8HGG - chains C and D of the 4 polymer chains in the assembly; structure by electron microscopy, 3.64 A resolution.

Chain C (and D):
Molecule: Pappalysin-1
From: Homo sapiens
Notes: chain D of this document is another copy of the same molecule, construct and numbering; everything in this record applies to it too
Reference sequence: Q13219 (PAPP1_HUMAN); residues -79 to 1547 here correspond to UniProt positions 1-1627 (UniProt number = residue number + 80)
Amino-acid sequence (1627 residues; numbered -79 to 1547; the number before each row is that of its first residue; numbers below 1 keep their minus sign (Met-79 is residue -79)):
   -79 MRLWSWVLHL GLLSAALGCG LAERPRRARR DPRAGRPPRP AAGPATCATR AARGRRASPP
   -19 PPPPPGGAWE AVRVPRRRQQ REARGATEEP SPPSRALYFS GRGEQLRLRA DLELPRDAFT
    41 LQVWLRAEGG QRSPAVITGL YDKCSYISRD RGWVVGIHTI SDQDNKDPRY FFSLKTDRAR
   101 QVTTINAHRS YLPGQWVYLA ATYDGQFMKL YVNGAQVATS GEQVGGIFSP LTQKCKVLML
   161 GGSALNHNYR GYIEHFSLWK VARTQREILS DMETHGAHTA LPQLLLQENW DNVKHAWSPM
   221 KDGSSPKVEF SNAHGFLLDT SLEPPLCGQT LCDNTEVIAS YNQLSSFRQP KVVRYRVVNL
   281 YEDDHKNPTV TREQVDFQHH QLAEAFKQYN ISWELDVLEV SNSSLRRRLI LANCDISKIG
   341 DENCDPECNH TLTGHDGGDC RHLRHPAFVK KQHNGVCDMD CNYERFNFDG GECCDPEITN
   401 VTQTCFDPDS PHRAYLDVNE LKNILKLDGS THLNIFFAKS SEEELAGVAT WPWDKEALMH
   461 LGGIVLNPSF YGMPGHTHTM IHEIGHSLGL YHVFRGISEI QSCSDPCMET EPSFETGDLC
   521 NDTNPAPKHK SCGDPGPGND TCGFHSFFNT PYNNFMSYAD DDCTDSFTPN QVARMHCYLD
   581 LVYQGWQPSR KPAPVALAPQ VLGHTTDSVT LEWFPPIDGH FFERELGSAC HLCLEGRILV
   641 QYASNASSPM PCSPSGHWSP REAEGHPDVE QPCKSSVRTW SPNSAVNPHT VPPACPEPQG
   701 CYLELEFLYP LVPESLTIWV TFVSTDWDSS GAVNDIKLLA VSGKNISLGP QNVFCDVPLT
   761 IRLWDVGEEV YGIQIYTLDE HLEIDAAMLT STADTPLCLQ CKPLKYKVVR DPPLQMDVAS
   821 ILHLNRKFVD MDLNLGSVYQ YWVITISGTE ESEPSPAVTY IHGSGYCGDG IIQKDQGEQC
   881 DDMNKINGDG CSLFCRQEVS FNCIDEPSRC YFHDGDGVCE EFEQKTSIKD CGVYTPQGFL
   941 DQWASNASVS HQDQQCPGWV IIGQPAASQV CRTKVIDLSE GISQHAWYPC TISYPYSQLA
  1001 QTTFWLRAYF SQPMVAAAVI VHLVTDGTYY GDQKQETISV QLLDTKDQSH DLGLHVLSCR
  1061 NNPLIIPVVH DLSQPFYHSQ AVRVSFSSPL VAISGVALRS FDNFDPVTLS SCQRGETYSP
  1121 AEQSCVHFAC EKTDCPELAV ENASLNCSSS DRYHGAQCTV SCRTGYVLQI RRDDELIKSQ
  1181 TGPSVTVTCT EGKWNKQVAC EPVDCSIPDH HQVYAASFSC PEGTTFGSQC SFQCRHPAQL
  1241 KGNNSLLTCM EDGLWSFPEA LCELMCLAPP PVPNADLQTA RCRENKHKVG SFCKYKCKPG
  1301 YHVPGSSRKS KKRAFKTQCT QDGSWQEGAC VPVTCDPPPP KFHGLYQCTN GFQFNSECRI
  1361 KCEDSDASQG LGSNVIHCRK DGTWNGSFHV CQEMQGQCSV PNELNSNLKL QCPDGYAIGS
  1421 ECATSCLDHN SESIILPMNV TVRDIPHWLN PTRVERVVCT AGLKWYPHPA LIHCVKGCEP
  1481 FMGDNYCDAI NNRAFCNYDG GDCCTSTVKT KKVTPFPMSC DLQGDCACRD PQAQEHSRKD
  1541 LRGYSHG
Disordered / not traced: -79 to 12, 1112-1134, 1363-1370, 1391-1399, 1537-1547
Disulfide bonds: Cys64-Cys155, Cys247-Cys507, Cys252-Cys577, Cys334-Cys348, Cys344-Cys360, Cys377-Cys393, Cys394-Cys405, Cys503-Cys542, Cys532-Cys563, Cys630-Cys801, Cys633-Cys798, Cys673-Cys755, Cys695-Cys701, Cys867-Cys895, Cys880-Cys891, Cys903-Cys910, Cys919-Cys931, Cys956-Cys990, Cys971-Cys1059, Cys1135-Cys1189, Cys1147-Cys1158, Cys1162-Cys1200, Cys1205-Cys1249, Cys1220-Cys1230, Cys1234-Cys1262, Cys1266-Cys1319, Cys1282-Cys1293, Cys1297-Cys1330, Cys1335-Cys1378, Cys1348-Cys1358, Cys1412-Cys1422, Cys1426-Cys1474, Cys1478-Cys1496, Cys1487-Cys1503, Cys1504-Cys1528, Cys1520-Cys1526
Bound ions: Zn2+: His482, His486, His492
Curated features (UniProtKB/Swiss-Prot):
  - active site: Glu483
  - binding site (Zn(2+)): His482, His486, His492
  - glycosylation (N-linked (GlcNAc...) asparagine): Asn310, Asn322, Asn349, Asn400, Asn521, Asn539, Asn645, Asn745, Asn946, Asn1142, Asn1146, Asn1243, Asn1385, Asn1439
From the paper describing this entry:
  - mutagenesis - C1130S: unchanged catalytic activity on IGFBP4/IGF-2
  - mutagenesis - C1130S: abolished binding to homodimer
  - catalytic residues: Glu483 (citing earlier work)

Interface between chain C and chain D:
Residue-residue contacts (89; chain C residue first):
  Tyr66(C) - Gln1321(D)  hydrogen bond (backbone-side chain)
  Ile67(C) - Tyr1214(D)  hydrophobic
  Ile67(C) - Gln1321(D)
  Ser68(C) - His1211(D)  hydrogen bond (side chain-backbone)
  Asp97(C) - Phe1257(D)
  Arg98(C) - Gln1212(D)
  Arg98(C) - Asp1252(D)  salt bridge
  Arg98(C) - Leu1254(D)
  Arg98(C) - Trp1255(D)
  Arg98(C) - Phe1257(D)
  Arg100(C) - Ser1206(D)  hydrogen bond
  Arg100(C) - Leu1254(D)
  Val144(C) - Asp1252(D)
  Val144(C) - Leu1254(D)  hydrophobic
  Gly146(C) - Phe1257(D)
  Ile147(C) - Phe1257(D)
  Phe148(C) - Phe1257(D)
  Ser149(C) - Phe1257(D)
  Leu151(C) - Glu1259(D)
  Leu151(C) - Leu1261(D)  hydrophobic
  Asp726(C) - Lys1511(D)
  Asp726(C) - Lys1512(D)
  Trp727(C) - Lys1511(D)
  Asp728(C) - Thr1505(D)
  Asp728(C) - Ser1506(D)
  Asp728(C) - Lys1511(D)
  Phe939(C) - Leu1072(D)
  Phe939(C) - Ser1073(D)
  Ala1016(C) - Leu1072(D)
  Ala1017(C) - Leu1072(D)  hydrophobic
  Ala1017(C) - Ser1073(D)
  Pro1067(C) - Asp1071(D)
  Pro1067(C) - Ser1073(D)
  Val1068(C) - Asp1071(D)
  Val1068(C) - Leu1072(D)  hydrogen bond (backbone-backbone)
  Val1069(C) - Val1069(D)  hydrophobic
  Val1069(C) - Asp1071(D)
  His1070(C) - His1070(D)  hydrogen bond (backbone-backbone)
  His1070(C) - Leu1072(D)
  Asp1071(C) - Pro1067(D)
  Asp1071(C) - Val1068(D)
  Asp1071(C) - Val1069(D)
  Leu1072(C) - Phe939(D)
  Leu1072(C) - Ala1016(D)
  Leu1072(C) - Ala1017(D)  hydrophobic
  Leu1072(C) - Val1068(D)  hydrogen bond (backbone-backbone)
  Leu1072(C) - His1070(D)
  Leu1072(C) - Phe1101(D)
  Ser1073(C) - Phe939(D)
  Ser1073(C) - Ala1017(D)
  Ser1073(C) - Pro1067(D)
  Phe1101(C) - Leu1072(D)
  Asn1103(C) - Leu1109(D)
  Asn1103(C) - Ser1110(D)
  Asn1103(C) - Ser1111(D)
  Phe1104(C) - Leu1109(D)  hydrophobic
  Phe1104(C) - Ser1110(D)
  Leu1109(C) - Asn1103(D)
  Leu1109(C) - Phe1104(D)  hydrophobic
  Leu1109(C) - Leu1109(D)  hydrophobic
  Ser1110(C) - Asn1103(D)
  Ser1110(C) - Phe1104(D)
  Ser1111(C) - Asn1103(D)
  Ser1206(C) - Arg100(D)  hydrogen bond
  His1211(C) - Ser68(D)  hydrogen bond (backbone-side chain)
  Gln1212(C) - Arg98(D)
  Tyr1214(C) - Ile67(D)  hydrophobic
  Met1250(C) - Arg98(D)
  Asp1252(C) - Arg98(D)  salt bridge
  Asp1252(C) - Val144(D)
  Leu1254(C) - Arg98(D)
  Leu1254(C) - Ala99(D)
  Leu1254(C) - Arg100(D)
  Leu1254(C) - Val144(D)  hydrophobic
  Trp1255(C) - Arg98(D)  hydrogen bond (backbone-side chain)
  Phe1257(C) - Arg98(D)
  Phe1257(C) - Gly146(D)
  Phe1257(C) - Phe148(D)
  Phe1257(C) - Ser149(D)
  Glu1259(C) - Leu151(D)
  Leu1261(C) - Leu151(D)  hydrophobic
  Gln1321(C) - Tyr66(D)  hydrogen bond (side chain-backbone)
  Gln1321(C) - Ile67(D)
  Thr1505(C) - Asp728(D)
  Ser1506(C) - Asp728(D)
  Lys1511(C) - Asp726(D)
  Lys1511(C) - Trp727(D)
  Lys1511(C) - Asp728(D)
  Lys1512(C) - Asp726(D)
Other interface residues (no listed pair), chain C (54 interface residues in all): Ala99, Thr152, Phe1076, Pro1106, Ser1256, Pro1258, Ala1260
Other interface residues (no listed pair), chain D (52 interface residues in all): Asp97, Ile147, Phe1076, Pro1106, Met1250, Pro1258, Ala1260

Summary:
54 residues of chain C face 52 of chain D across their interface; the contacts include 10 hydrogen bonds and 2
salt bridges. Polar pairs include Arg98(C)-Asp1252(D), Tyr66(C)-Gln1321(D) and Ser68(C)-His1211(D). From
UniProt: active-site residue Glu483(C) and 3 Zn2+-binding residues on chain C. The paper reports the catalytic
residue Glu483(C); C1130S of chain C abolishes binding to homodimer.
Both chains are Pappalysin-1 (Homo sapiens). Entry 8HGG (Structure of 2:2 PAPP-A.ProMBP complex) was
determined by electron microscopy (same publication as 7Y5N, 7Y5Q and 8HGH).
